6RUI - chains U and B of the 20 polymer chains in the assembly; structure by electron microscopy, 2.70 A resolution.

Chain U:
Molecule: Nontemplate strand
Organism: synthetic construct
Sequence (70 nucleotides; numbered 1 to 70; the number before each row is that of its first residue):
     1 GGTTTAGTCATGGAGTACAAGTGTGAGGAAAAGTAGTTGGGAGGTACTTC
    51 ATGCGAAAGCAGTTGAAGAC
Not modelled in the structure: 1-10, 43-53, 68-70

Chain B:
Molecule: DNA-directed RNA polymerase I subunit RPA135
Organism: Saccharomyces cerevisiae
Notes: EC 2.7.7.6
UniProtKB: P22138 (RPA2_YEAST); residues 1-1203 here = UniProt positions 1-1203
Chain sequence (1203 residues; each row starts with the number of its first residue):
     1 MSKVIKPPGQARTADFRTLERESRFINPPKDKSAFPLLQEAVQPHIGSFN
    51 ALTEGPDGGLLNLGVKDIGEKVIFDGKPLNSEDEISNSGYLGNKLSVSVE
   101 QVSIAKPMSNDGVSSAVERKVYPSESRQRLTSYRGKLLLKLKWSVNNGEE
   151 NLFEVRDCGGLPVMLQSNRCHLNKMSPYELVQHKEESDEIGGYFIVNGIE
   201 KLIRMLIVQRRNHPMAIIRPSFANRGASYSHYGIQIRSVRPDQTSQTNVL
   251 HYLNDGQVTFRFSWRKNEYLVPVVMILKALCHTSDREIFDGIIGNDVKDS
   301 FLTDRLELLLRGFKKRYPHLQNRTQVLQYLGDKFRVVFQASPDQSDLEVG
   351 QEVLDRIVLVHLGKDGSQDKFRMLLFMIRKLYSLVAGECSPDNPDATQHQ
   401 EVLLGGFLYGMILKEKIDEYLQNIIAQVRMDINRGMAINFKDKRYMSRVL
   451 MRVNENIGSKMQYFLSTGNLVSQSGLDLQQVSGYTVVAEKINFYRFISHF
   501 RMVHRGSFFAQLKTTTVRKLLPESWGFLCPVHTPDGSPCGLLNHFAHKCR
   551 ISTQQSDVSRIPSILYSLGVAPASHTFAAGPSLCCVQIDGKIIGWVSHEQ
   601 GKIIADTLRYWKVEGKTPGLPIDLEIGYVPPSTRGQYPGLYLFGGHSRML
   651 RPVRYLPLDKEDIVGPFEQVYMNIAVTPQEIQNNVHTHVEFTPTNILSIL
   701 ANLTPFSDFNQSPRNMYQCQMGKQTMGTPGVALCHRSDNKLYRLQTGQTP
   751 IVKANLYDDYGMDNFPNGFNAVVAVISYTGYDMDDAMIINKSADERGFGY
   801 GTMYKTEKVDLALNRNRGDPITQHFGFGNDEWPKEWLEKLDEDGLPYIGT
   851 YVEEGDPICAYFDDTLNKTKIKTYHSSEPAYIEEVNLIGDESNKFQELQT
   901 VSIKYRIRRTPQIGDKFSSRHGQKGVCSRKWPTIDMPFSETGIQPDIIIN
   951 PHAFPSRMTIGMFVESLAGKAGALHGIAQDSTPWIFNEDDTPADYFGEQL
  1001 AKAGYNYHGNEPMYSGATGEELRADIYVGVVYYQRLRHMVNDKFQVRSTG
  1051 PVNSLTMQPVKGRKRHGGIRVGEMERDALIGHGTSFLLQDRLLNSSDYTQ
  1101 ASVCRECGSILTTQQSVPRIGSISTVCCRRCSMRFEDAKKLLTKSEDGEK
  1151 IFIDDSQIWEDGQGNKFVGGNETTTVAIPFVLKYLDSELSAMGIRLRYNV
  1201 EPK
Not modelled in the structure: 1-11, 112-116, 1141-1147
UniProt features mapped onto this chain:
  - zinc finger: Cys1104 to Cys1131 (C4-type)
  - modified residue: Ser2 (N-acetylserine), Ser81 (Phosphoserine), Ser1156 (Phosphoserine)

Chain U / chain B interface:
Contacting residue pairs (4):
  DG40(U) with Asn110(B), hydrogen bond to the phosphate; Met451(B), base contact
  DA56(U) with Phe508(B), base contact
  DA57(U) with Gln511(B), hydrogen bond to the phosphate
Interface residues without a listed pair, chain U (6 interface residues in all): DA42, DC54, DG55
Interface residues without a listed pair, chain B (8 interface residues in all): Asp157, Asn456, Ser482, Ser507

In short:
6 residues of chain U face 8 of chain B across their interface, with 2 hydrogen bonds. Among the polar pairs
are DG40(U)-Asn110(B) and DA57(U)-Gln511(B).
Here chain U is Nontemplate strand (synthetic construct) and chain B is DNA-directed RNA polymerase I subunit
RPA135 (Saccharomyces cerevisiae). Entry 6RUI (RNA Polymerase I Pre-initiation complex DNA opening
intermediate 2) was determined by electron microscopy together with 6RQH, 6RQL, 6RQT, 6RRD, 6RUO and 6RWE from
the same study.
